PDB entry 4UO9 | X-ray diffraction, 3.20 A resolution | chains A and B

[Chain A]
Molecule: HA1
From: Influenza A virus (A/CANINE/COLORADO/17864/2006(H3N8))
UniProtKB: E0UVR5 (E0UVR5_9INFA); residues 2-329 here correspond to UniProt positions 17-344 (UniProt number = residue number + 15)
Chain sequence (328 residues; row label = number of the first residue in the row):
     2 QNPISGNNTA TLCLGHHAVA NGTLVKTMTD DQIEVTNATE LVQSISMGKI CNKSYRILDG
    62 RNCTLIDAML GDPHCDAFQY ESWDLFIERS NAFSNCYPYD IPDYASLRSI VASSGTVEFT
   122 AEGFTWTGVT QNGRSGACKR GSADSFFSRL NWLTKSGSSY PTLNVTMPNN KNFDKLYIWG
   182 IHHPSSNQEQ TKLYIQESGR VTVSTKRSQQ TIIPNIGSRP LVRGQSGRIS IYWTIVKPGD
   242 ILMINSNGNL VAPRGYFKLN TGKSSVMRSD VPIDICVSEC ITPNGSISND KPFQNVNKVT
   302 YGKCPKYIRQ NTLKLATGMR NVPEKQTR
Disordered / not traced: 2-7, 328-329
Cystine bridges: Cys52-Cys277, Cys64-Cys76, Cys97-Cys139, Cys281-Cys305
Covalently attached groups: N-acetylglucosamine (NAG) linked to Asn22, Asn38, Asn63, Asn165, Asn285
Construct notes: engineered mutation Thr30 (Ser45 in E0UVR5)
Reported in the primary citation:
  - specificity-determining residues: Leu222

[Chain B]
Molecule: HA2
From: Influenza A virus (A/CANINE/COLORADO/17864/2006(H3N8))
UniProtKB: E0UVR5 (E0UVR5_9INFA); residues 1-172 here correspond to UniProt positions 345-516 (UniProt number = residue number + 344)
Chain sequence (175 residues; each row starts with the number of its first residue):
     1 GIFGAIAGFI ENGWEGMVDG WYGFRYQNSE GTGQAADLKS TQAAIDQING KLNRVIERTN
    61 EKFHQIEKEF SEVEGRIQDL EKYVEDTKID LWSYNAELLV ALENQHTIDL TDAEMNKLFE
   121 KTRRQLRENA EDMGDGCFKI YHKCDNACIE SIRTGTYDHY IYRDEALNNR FQSGR
Disordered / not traced: 175
Cystine bridges: Cys144-Cys148
Construct notes: expression tag (173-175); conflict Glu131 (Asp475 in E0UVR5)
Reported in the primary citation:
  - conformationally variable residues (helix shift): Gln47 to Glu57
  - contacts within the chain: Arg54-Glu103 (salt bridge)

[How chain A and chain B interact]
Pairs across the interface (129; chain A residue first):
  Asn8(A) - Lys143(B)
  Asn9(A) - Tyr141(B)
  Asn9(A) - His142(B)  hydrogen bond (backbone-backbone)
  Asn9(A) - Lys143(B)
  Asn9(A) - Asn169(B)
  Thr10(A) - Ile140(B)
  Thr10(A) - His142(B)
  Ala11(A) - Gln27(B)
  Ala11(A) - Phe138(B)
  Ala11(A) - Lys139(B)
  Ala11(A) - Ile140(B)  hydrogen bond (backbone-backbone)
  Ala11(A) - His142(B)
  Ala11(A) - Cys144(B)  hydrophobic
  Thr12(A) - Tyr26(B)
  Thr12(A) - Gln27(B)  hydrogen bond (backbone-backbone)
  Thr12(A) - Phe138(B)
  Leu13(A) - Phe24(B)  hydrophobic
  Leu13(A) - Arg25(B)
  Leu13(A) - Tyr26(B)  hydrophobic
  Leu13(A) - Cys137(B)
  Leu13(A) - Phe138(B)  hydrogen bond (backbone-backbone)
  Leu13(A) - Ile140(B)  hydrophobic
  Leu13(A) - Ile152(B)  hydrophobic
  Cys14(A) - Trp14(B)
  Cys14(A) - Gly23(B)
  Cys14(A) - Phe24(B)
  Cys14(A) - Arg25(B)  hydrogen bond (backbone-backbone)
  Cys14(A) - Gly136(B)
  Cys14(A) - Cys137(B)  disulfide
  Leu15(A) - Ile10(B)
  Leu15(A) - Trp14(B)
  Leu15(A) - Gly23(B)
  Leu15(A) - Phe24(B)  hydrophobic
  Leu15(A) - Met115(B)
  Leu15(A) - Leu118(B)
  Leu15(A) - Phe119(B)  hydrophobic
  Leu15(A) - Thr122(B)
  Leu15(A) - Gly136(B)  hydrogen bond (backbone-backbone)
  Leu15(A) - Phe138(B)  hydrophobic
  Gly16(A) - Trp14(B)
  Gly16(A) - Tyr22(B)
  Gly16(A) - Gly23(B)  hydrogen bond (backbone-backbone)
  Gly16(A) - Met115(B)
  His17(A) - Ile6(B)
  His17(A) - Ile10(B)
  His17(A) - Asn12(B)
  His17(A) - Gly13(B)
  His17(A) - Trp14(B)  hydrogen bond (backbone-backbone)
  His17(A) - Trp21(B)
  His18(A) - Trp14(B)
  His18(A) - Met17(B)
  His18(A) - Gly20(B)
  His18(A) - Trp21(B)  hydrogen bond (backbone-backbone)
  Ala19(A) - Gly13(B)
  Ala19(A) - Trp14(B)  hydrogen bond (backbone-backbone)
  Ala19(A) - Glu15(B)
  Val20(A) - Glu15(B)
  Ala21(A) - Glu15(B)
  Val26(A) - Asn104(B)
  Lys27(A) - Glu97(B)  salt bridge
  Lys27(A) - Val100(B)
  Lys27(A) - Ala101(B)
  Lys27(A) - Asn104(B)  hydrogen bond (backbone-side chain)
  Thr28(A) - Ala101(B)
  Thr28(A) - Gln105(B)  hydrogen bond
  Met29(A) - Ala101(B)
  Met29(A) - Leu102(B)  hydrophobic
  Met29(A) - Gln105(B)
  Thr30(A) - Gln105(B)  hydrogen bond
  Thr40(A) - Leu52(B)
  Leu42(A) - Val100(B)  hydrophobic
  Tyr56(A) - Glu61(B)  hydrogen bond
  Arg109(A) - Glu67(B)  salt bridge
  Ser110(A) - His64(B)  hydrogen bond
  Ser114(A) - His64(B)
  Lys264(A) - Phe63(B)
  Ser265(A) - His64(B)
  Ser266(A) - His64(B)  hydrogen bond
  Arg269(A) - Glu67(B)  salt bridge
  Asn290(A) - Thr59(B)  hydrogen bond
  Asp291(A) - Ile56(B)
  Asp291(A) - Glu57(B)  hydrogen bond (backbone-backbone)
  Pro293(A) - Val55(B)
  Phe294(A) - Ala96(B)  hydrophobic
  Lys299(A) - Lys68(B)  hydrogen bond (backbone-side chain)
  Lys299(A) - Glu85(B)
  Lys299(A) - Ile89(B)
  Tyr302(A) - Lys62(B)
  Tyr302(A) - Phe63(B)  hydrophobic
  Gly303(A) - Asn60(B)
  Gly303(A) - Lys62(B)  hydrogen bond (backbone-backbone)
  Lys304(A) - Thr59(B)
  Lys304(A) - Asn60(B)
  Lys304(A) - Glu61(B)
  Cys305(A) - Thr59(B)
  Cys305(A) - Asn60(B)
  Pro306(A) - Thr59(B)
  Lys307(A) - Asn60(B)  hydrogen bond
  Lys307(A) - Trp92(B)
  Tyr308(A) - Ile89(B)  hydrophobic
  Ile309(A) - Trp92(B)
  Ile309(A) - Ser93(B)
  Ile309(A) - Ala96(B)  hydrophobic
  Arg310(A) - Asp86(B)  salt bridge
  Arg310(A) - Ile89(B)
  Arg310(A) - Asp90(B)  salt bridge
  Arg310(A) - Ser93(B)  hydrogen bond (backbone-side chain)
  Gln311(A) - Ser93(B)  hydrogen bond (side chain-backbone)
  Gln311(A) - Glu97(B)  hydrogen bond
  Leu314(A) - Ala96(B)  hydrophobic
  Leu314(A) - Glu97(B)
  Lys315(A) - Asn104(B)  hydrogen bond (backbone-side chain)
  Leu316(A) - Glu103(B)
  Leu316(A) - Asn104(B)
  Ala317(A) - Asn104(B)  hydrogen bond (backbone-side chain)
  Ala317(A) - Thr107(B)
  Thr318(A) - Trp21(B)
  Thr318(A) - Ile48(B)
  Thr318(A) - Leu52(B)
  Met320(A) - Trp21(B)
  Met320(A) - Tyr22(B)  hydrophobic
  Met320(A) - Thr111(B)
  Arg321(A) - Ile6(B)
  Val323(A) - Ala7(B)  hydrophobic
  Val323(A) - Glu11(B)
  Val323(A) - Asn12(B)
  Val323(A) - Gly13(B)  hydrogen bond (backbone-backbone)
  Pro324(A) - Asn12(B)
  Glu325(A) - Asn12(B)
Also at the interface, not in a pair above, chain A (60 interface residues in all): Val36, Ala113, Val267, Val300, Thr301, Gly319
Also at the interface, not in a pair above, chain B (68 interface residues in all): Asn28, Ser29, Gln65, Glu69, Leu99, Ile108, Ile149
Disulfides between the chains: Cys14(A)-Cys137(B)

[Overview]
Chain A and chain B form an interface of 60 and 68 residues respectively; the contacts include 1 disulfide
bond, 27 hydrogen bonds and 5 salt bridges. Polar contacts include Lys27(A)-Glu97(B), Arg109(A)-Glu67(B) and
Arg269(A)-Glu67(B). N-acetylglucosamine is covalently linked to Asn22(A), Asn38(A), Asn63(A), Asn165(A) and
Asn285(A). From the paper: the specificity determinant Leu222(A); conformational variability at Gln47(B).
Here chain A is HA1 and chain B is HA2, both from Influenza A virus (A/CANINE/COLORADO/17864/2006(H3N8)).
Entry 4UO9 (Structure of the A_Canine_Colorado_17864_06 H3 haemagglutinin Ser30Thr mutant) was determined by
X-ray diffraction (same publication as 4UNW, 4UNX, 4UNY, 4UNZ, 4UO0, 4UO1 and 8 further entries).
